PDB entry 8FJK | electron microscopy, 3.30 A resolution | chains A and G of the 44 polymer chains in the assembly

[Chain A]
Protein: RNA-directed RNA polymerase VP2
Source organism: Golden shiner reovirus
Notes: EC 2.7.7.48
UniProtKB: Q8JU61 (RDRP_AQRVC); numbering as in UniProt (aligned over 2-1274)
Chain sequence (1273 residues; row label = number of the first residue in the row):
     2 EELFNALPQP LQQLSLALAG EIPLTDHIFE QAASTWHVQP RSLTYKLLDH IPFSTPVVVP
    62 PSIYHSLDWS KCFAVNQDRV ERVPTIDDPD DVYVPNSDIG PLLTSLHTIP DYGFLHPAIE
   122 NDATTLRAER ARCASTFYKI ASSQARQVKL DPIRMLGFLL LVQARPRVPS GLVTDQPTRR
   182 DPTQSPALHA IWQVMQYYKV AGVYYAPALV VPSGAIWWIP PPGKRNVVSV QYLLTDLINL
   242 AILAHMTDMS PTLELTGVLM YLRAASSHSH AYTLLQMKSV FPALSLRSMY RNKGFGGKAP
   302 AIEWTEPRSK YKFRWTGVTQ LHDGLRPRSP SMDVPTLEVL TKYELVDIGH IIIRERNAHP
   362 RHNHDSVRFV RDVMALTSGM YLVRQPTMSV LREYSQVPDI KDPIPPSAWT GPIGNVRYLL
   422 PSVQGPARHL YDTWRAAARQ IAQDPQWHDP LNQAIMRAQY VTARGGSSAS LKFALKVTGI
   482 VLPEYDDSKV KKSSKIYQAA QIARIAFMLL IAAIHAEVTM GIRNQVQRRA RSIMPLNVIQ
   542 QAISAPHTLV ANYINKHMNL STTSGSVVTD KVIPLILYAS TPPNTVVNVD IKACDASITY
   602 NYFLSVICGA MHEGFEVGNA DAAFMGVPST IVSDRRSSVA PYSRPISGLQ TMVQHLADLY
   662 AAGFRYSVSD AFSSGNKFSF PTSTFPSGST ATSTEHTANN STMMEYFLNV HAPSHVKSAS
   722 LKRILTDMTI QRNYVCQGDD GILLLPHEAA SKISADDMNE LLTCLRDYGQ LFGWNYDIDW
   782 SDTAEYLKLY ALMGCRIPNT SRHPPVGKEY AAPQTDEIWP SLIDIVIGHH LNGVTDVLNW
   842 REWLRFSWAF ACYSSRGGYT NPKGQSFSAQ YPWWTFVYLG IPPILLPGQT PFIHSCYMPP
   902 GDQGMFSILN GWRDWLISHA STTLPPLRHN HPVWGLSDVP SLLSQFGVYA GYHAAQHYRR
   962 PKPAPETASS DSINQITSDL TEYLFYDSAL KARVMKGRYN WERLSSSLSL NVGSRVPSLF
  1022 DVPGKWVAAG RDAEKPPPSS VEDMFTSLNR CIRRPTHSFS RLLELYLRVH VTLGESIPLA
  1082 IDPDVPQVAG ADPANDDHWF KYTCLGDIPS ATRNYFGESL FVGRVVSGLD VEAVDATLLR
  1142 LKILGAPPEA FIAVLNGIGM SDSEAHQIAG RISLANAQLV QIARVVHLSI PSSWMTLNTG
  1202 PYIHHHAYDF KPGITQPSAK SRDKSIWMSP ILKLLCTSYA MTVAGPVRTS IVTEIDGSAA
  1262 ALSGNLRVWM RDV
From the paper describing this entry:
  - catalytic residues: Asp591, Asp740, Asp741 (by similarity / conservation)

[Chain G]
Protein: Major inner capsid protein VP3
Source organism: Golden shiner reovirus
Notes: EC 3.6.4.13
UniProtKB: Q8JU60 (CAPSD_AQRVC); numbering as in UniProt (aligned over 77-1214)
Chain sequence (1138 residues; numbered 77 to 1214; the number before each row is that of its first residue):
    77 DIITRPTSDS IAAVANATKP AAVVSDPQSM KVTPIVNPSS YVCNVCNARF STMSALSEHL
   137 RSDHRDDAST LLATPMINNA IRSFLTAWDG IRILSPDVSS KHLSAYLDSA VANGPELIVE
   197 DTGLCTSFML LDNIPSAHLT KELIGFTWFM QMYQMTPPLP EGAVNRIVCM TNWASLGDEG
   257 RGLEVRLPPP TDSSVHAYKT VLSRGYIDNA QFNPLALRSN VLLMLLQFTL SNLKINKSST
   317 FTSDVTTITS GRMIRAFEGR PELLALAYPG RAVLPTQTKN AQFLSTAIAD RIGRLDRANL
   377 IGGEVSAMVE CMELCDALTL HIRETYVMLL RSMHQDPTQI VQIVNECANN LLNSTIPISL
   437 RPTILCPWFA SSEDLRLQQV MHLVNISSNT AAALPLVEAL STLLRSVTPL VLDPTVLTNA
   497 ITTISESTTQ TISPISEILR LLQPMGNDYA AFWKCIASWA YNGLVTTVLS EDAFPDSSQS
   557 ITHLPSMWKC LFLTLAGPMT SDPHSPVKVF MALANLLAQP EPIAIGVPGM HQTTPASQFS
   617 HPGVWPPGFL NPQLINPQQA PLLRAFAEHI RANWPQPSEF GYGSTLQGSA NLFIPPNRMV
   677 YPWPNQPLPR LTVAPTYDSA MSNWISTTIA FFIRVVNSVN MTATVNDLTR RTMTGVMTAM
   737 RQVKTMTPFY IQHMCPTELS VLASVTVTPP FQVPFTRLVQ NDVITNVLVA RVDPAQRGDA
   797 AVDIRATHAT FAAALPVDPA AIVVAMLCGQ TETNLIPSHH YGKAFAPLFA SNAMFTRNQR
   857 AVITREAFVC ARSAVAQCQD AGFLVPRPLD ALRQFDVTSA AAAEIMHAVN DAFKTAFDLD
   917 GALLDGLALY GDPRIADLSA AYLQYGGNVV REHVPPGPSH IHRTLQQVES TFMAEMNLFN
   977 VARGNLYLVQ TATNGNWSPM APVAAPPFVR GGPNVRVVGR FGTIVPRPDG LEPQLIDDGN
  1037 VPRDIAGDWV YPSDVLQVSV AVFCDYVWPM VKAGRTRVLV ELGHYVYTLH YYDPQISLDE
  1097 APILEEWLSK INPAGIPPVP FCIPIPQVYP CITARRVHYA FTSENNNDSL FSTNAASIDT
  1157 AFGENAAVSP LRWPGLVDPN YRVGTNDLPN RITLYNSLYR YNFTYPTLDG IMYVRSAT
Not modelled in the structure: 77-115, 1214
Ion coordination: Zn2+: Cys119, Cys122, His135, His140
From the paper describing this entry:
  - conformationally variable residues: Asp142 to Gly190

[How chain A and chain G interact]
Contacting residue pairs - 67 pairs, chain A then chain G:
  Gly21(A) with Met129(G)
  Glu22(A) with Tyr117(G), hydrogen bond (backbone-side chain); Met129(G)
  Ile23(A) with Tyr117(G)
  Val169(A) with Ser130(G)
  Pro170(A) with Ser130(G); Ser133(G)
  Gly172(A) with Arg137(G); Thr150(G); Asn154(G), hydrogen bond (backbone-side chain)
  Leu173(A) with Thr150(G); Ile153(G), hydrophobic; Asn154(G)
  Val174(A) with Asn154(G), hydrogen bond (backbone-side chain); Ile157(G), hydrophobic
  Phe296(A) with Ser176(G)
  Gly297(A) with Ser176(G)
  Glu304(A) with Val487(G)
  Thr306(A) with Asp489(G)
  Arg315(A) with Asp489(G); Asn523(G), hydrogen bond; Tyr525(G)
  Trp316(A) with Asn523(G)
  Thr317(A) with Asn523(G); Asp524(G); Tyr525(G)
  Gly318(A) with Asn523(G), hydrogen bond (backbone-backbone); Asp524(G), hydrogen bond (backbone-backbone)
  Gln321(A) with Leu179(G); Glu474(G)
  Leu322(A) with Ser176(G)
  His323(A) with Leu183(G)
  Arg362(A) with Ser176(G), hydrogen bond
  Ser721(A) with Arg1211(G)
  Asp728(A) with Lys839(G), salt bridge
  His748(A) with Ser482(G), hydrogen bond
  Ala750(A) with Ala840(G); Pro843(G)
  Ala751(A) with Ser482(G), hydrogen bond (backbone-side chain)
  Gly889(A) with Asn120(G)
  Gln890(A) with Met129(G)
  Thr891(A) with Leu136(G)
  Pro892(A) with Met129(G)
  Asp915(A) with Thr146(G), hydrogen bond; Leu147(G)
  Trp916(A) with Leu147(G)
  Glu1076(A) with Ser159(G)
  Ser1077(A) with Ser159(G)
  Leu1080(A) with Phe160(G), hydrophobic; Met521(G)
  Ala1081(A) with Gly522(G); Asn523(G), hydrogen bond (backbone-backbone)
  Asp1083(A) with Trp164(G), hydrogen bond
  Pro1084(A) with Trp164(G)
  Asp1085(A) with Trp164(G)
  Trp1100(A) with Phe160(G), hydrophobic
  Phe1101(A) with Ile157(G), hydrophobic
  Thr1113(A) with Thr491(G), hydrogen bond; Thr494(G); Asn495(G)
  Arg1114(A) with Thr498(G)
  His1206(A) with Arg516(G), hydrogen bond (backbone-side chain)
  Tyr1209(A) with Arg516(G), hydrogen bond
  Ser1226(A) with Thr504(G)
  Pro1247(A) with Ile157(G)
  Arg1249(A) with Ile153(G); Ala156(G)
Interface residues without a listed pair, chain A (61 interface residues in all): Thr175, Gly298, Val319, Asp324, Arg724, Glu749, Ser752, Leu886, Thr1104, Cys1105, His1205, Pro1213, Ala1245, Gly1246
Interface residues without a listed pair, chain G (51 interface residues in all): Met152, Asn155, Ala163, Ile167, Pro172, Ser180, Leu479, Arg481, Pro490, Thr507, Leu515, Ser1212

[Overview]
61 residues of chain A and 51 residues of chain G are in contact, with 15 hydrogen bonds and 1 salt bridge.
Among the polar pairs are Asp728(A)-Lys839(G), Glu22(A)-Tyr117(G) and Gly172(A)-Asn154(G). The Zn2+ site is
built by Cys119(G), Cys122(G), His135(G) and His140(G). From the paper: catalytic residues Asp591(A),
Asp740(A) and Asp741(A); conformational variability at Asp142(G).
Here chain A is RNA-directed RNA polymerase VP2 and chain G is Major inner capsid protein VP3, both from
Golden shiner reovirus. Entry 8FJK (Golden Shiner Reovirus Core Polar Vertex) was determined by electron
microscopy together with 8FJL from the same study.
